Entry 1TKA (X-ray diffraction, 2.70 A resolution); this record covers chains A and B.

[Chain A (and B)]
Name: Transketolase
From: Saccharomyces cerevisiae
Notes: EC 2.2.1.1; chain B of this document is another copy of the same molecule, construct and numbering; everything in this record applies to it too
Reference sequence: P23254 (TKT1_YEAST); residues 3-680 here correspond to UniProt positions 2-679 (UniProt number = residue number - 1)
Chain sequence (678 residues; numbered 3 to 680; the number before each row is that of its first residue):
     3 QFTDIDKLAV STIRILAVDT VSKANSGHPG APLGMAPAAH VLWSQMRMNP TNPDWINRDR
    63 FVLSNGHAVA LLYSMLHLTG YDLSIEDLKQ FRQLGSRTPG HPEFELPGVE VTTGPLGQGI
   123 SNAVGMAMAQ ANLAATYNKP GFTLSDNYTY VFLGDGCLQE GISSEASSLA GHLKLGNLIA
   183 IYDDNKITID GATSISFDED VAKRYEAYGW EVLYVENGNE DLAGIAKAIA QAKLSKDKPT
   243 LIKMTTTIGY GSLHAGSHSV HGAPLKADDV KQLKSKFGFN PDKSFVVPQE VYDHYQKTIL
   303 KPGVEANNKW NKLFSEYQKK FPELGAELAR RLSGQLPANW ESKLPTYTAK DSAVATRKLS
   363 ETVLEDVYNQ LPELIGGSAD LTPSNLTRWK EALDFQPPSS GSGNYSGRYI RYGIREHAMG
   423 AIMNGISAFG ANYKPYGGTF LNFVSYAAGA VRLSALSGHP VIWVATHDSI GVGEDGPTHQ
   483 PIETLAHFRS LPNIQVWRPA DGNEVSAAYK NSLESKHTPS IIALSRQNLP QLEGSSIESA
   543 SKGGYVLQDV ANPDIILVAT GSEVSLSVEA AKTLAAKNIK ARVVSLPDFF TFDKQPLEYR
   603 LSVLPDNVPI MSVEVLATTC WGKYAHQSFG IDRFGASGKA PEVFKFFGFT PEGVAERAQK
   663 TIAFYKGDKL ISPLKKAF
Metal / ion sites: Ca2+: Asp157, Asn187, Ile189 (together with 3'-deazo-thiamin diphosphate)
Residues lining bound ligands:
  - 3'-deazo-thiamin diphosphate, molecule 1: Ala33, His69, Gly116, Pro117, Leu118, Gly156, Asp157, Gly158, Glu162, Asp185, Asn187, Ile189, Thr190, Ile191, Ile250, His263
  - 3'-deazo-thiamin diphosphate, molecule 2: Ala381, Asp382, Leu383, Ile416, Glu418, Phe442, Phe445, Tyr448, His481

[How chain A and chain B interact]
Contacting residue pairs (208; chain A residue first):
  Ser28(A) - Glu476(B)
  Arg94(A) - Glu476(B)
  Arg94(A) - Asp477(B)  salt bridge
  Arg94(A) - Ser639(B)
  Arg94(A) - Gly640(B)  hydrogen bond (backbone-backbone)
  Gln95(A) - Ser639(B)
  Gln95(A) - Lys641(B)
  Leu96(A) - Ala638(B)  hydrophobic
  Leu96(A) - Ser639(B)  hydrogen bond (backbone-backbone)
  Leu96(A) - Gly640(B)
  Leu96(A) - Glu644(B)
  Pro101(A) - Ser639(B)
  Gly102(A) - Glu476(B)
  Gly102(A) - Ser639(B)  hydrogen bond (backbone-side chain)
  His103(A) - Asp477(B)  hydrogen bond (side chain-backbone)
  His103(A) - Thr480(B)
  His103(A) - His481(B)
  Glu105(A) - Pro479(B)
  Gly116(A) - His481(B)
  Pro117(A) - Phe445(B)  hydrophobic
  Pro117(A) - Tyr448(B)
  Pro117(A) - Thr480(B)
  Leu118(A) - Ile416(B)  hydrophobic
  Leu118(A) - Tyr448(B)  hydrogen bond (backbone-side chain)
  Gln120(A) - Tyr448(B)  hydrogen bond
  Gly158(A) - Ile416(B)
  Gln161(A) - Glu167(B)
  Gln161(A) - Gly415(B)
  Gln161(A) - Ile416(B)  hydrogen bond (side chain-backbone)
  Gln161(A) - Arg417(B)
  Glu162(A) - Ile416(B)
  Glu162(A) - Glu418(B)
  Glu162(A) - Tyr448(B)
  Gly163(A) - Gly163(B)
  Gly163(A) - Glu167(B)  hydrogen bond (backbone-side chain)
  Ser166(A) - Ser166(B)
  Glu167(A) - Gln161(B)
  Glu167(A) - Glu162(B)
  Glu167(A) - Gly163(B)  hydrogen bond (side chain-backbone)
  Ser170(A) - Glu201(B)  hydrogen bond
  His174(A) - Ser196(B)  hydrogen bond (side chain-backbone)
  His174(A) - Ile197(B)  hydrogen bond (side chain-backbone)
  His174(A) - Ser198(B)
  His174(A) - Asp200(B)  salt bridge
  Thr190(A) - Asp382(B)  hydrogen bond
  Ile191(A) - Asp382(B)  hydrogen bond (backbone-side chain)
  Ile191(A) - Leu383(B)  hydrophobic
  Ile191(A) - Pro385(B)  hydrophobic
  Asp192(A) - Asp382(B)  hydrogen bond (backbone-side chain)
  Asp192(A) - Leu383(B)  hydrogen bond (side chain-backbone)
  Asp192(A) - Thr384(B)  hydrogen bond
  Asp192(A) - Pro385(B)
  Asp192(A) - Arg413(B)  salt bridge
  Ser196(A) - His174(B)  hydrogen bond (backbone-side chain)
  Ile197(A) - His174(B)  hydrogen bond (backbone-side chain)
  Ile197(A) - Gln398(B)
  Ile197(A) - Ser404(B)
  Ile197(A) - Arg413(B)
  Ser198(A) - His174(B)
  Ser198(A) - Arg413(B)
  Ser198(A) - Gly415(B)
  Ser198(A) - Arg417(B)  hydrogen bond (backbone-side chain)
  Phe199(A) - Arg417(B)
  Asp200(A) - His174(B)  salt bridge
  Glu201(A) - Ser170(B)  hydrogen bond
  Glu201(A) - Ala209(B)
  Glu201(A) - Tyr210(B)
  Asp202(A) - Ala209(B)  hydrogen bond (backbone-backbone)
  Lys205(A) - Lys205(B)
  Lys205(A) - Glu208(B)  hydrogen bond (side chain-backbone)
  Lys205(A) - Ala209(B)
  Arg206(A) - Arg206(B)
  Arg206(A) - Ala209(B)
  Arg206(A) - Tyr210(B)
  Glu208(A) - Lys205(B)  salt bridge
  Ala209(A) - Glu201(B)
  Ala209(A) - Asp202(B)  hydrogen bond (backbone-backbone)
  Ala209(A) - Arg206(B)
  Tyr210(A) - Glu201(B)
  Tyr210(A) - Arg206(B)
  Asp382(A) - Thr190(B)  hydrogen bond
  Asp382(A) - Ile191(B)  hydrogen bond (side chain-backbone)
  Asp382(A) - Asp192(B)  hydrogen bond (side chain-backbone)
  Leu383(A) - Ile191(B)  hydrophobic
  Leu383(A) - Asp192(B)  hydrogen bond (backbone-side chain)
  Thr384(A) - Asp192(B)  hydrogen bond
  Pro385(A) - Ile191(B)  hydrophobic
  Pro385(A) - Asp192(B)
  Gln398(A) - Ile197(B)  hydrogen bond (side chain-backbone)
  Ser404(A) - Ile197(B)
  Arg413(A) - Asp192(B)  salt bridge
  Arg413(A) - Ile197(B)
  Arg413(A) - Ser198(B)
  Gly415(A) - Gln161(B)
  Gly415(A) - Ser198(B)
  Ile416(A) - Leu118(B)  hydrophobic
  Ile416(A) - Gly158(B)
  Ile416(A) - Gln161(B)  hydrogen bond (backbone-side chain)
  Ile416(A) - Glu162(B)
  Ile416(A) - Thr190(B)
  Arg417(A) - Gln161(B)
  Arg417(A) - Ser198(B)
  Glu418(A) - Glu162(B)
  Asn444(A) - Arg454(B)
  Phe445(A) - Pro117(B)  hydrophobic
  Ser447(A) - Ala450(B)
  Tyr448(A) - Pro117(B)
  Tyr448(A) - Leu118(B)  hydrogen bond (side chain-backbone)
  Tyr448(A) - Gln120(B)  hydrogen bond
  Tyr448(A) - Glu162(B)
  Tyr448(A) - Gly451(B)
  Ala450(A) - Ser447(B)
  Gly451(A) - Tyr448(B)
  Arg454(A) - Asn444(B)
  Arg454(A) - Pro479(B)  hydrogen bond (side chain-backbone)
  Arg454(A) - Gln482(B)  hydrogen bond (side chain-backbone)
  Arg454(A) - Ile484(B)
  Arg454(A) - Glu485(B)  salt bridge
  Arg454(A) - Phe636(B)
  Ala457(A) - Phe636(B)  hydrophobic
  Leu458(A) - Thr480(B)
  Leu458(A) - Phe636(B)
  Glu476(A) - Ser28(B)
  Glu476(A) - Arg94(B)  hydrogen bond (backbone-side chain)
  Glu476(A) - Gln95(B)
  Glu476(A) - Gly102(B)
  Asp477(A) - His30(B)
  Asp477(A) - Arg94(B)  salt bridge
  Asp477(A) - His103(B)  salt bridge
  Pro479(A) - Glu105(B)
  Pro479(A) - Arg454(B)  hydrogen bond (backbone-side chain)
  Pro479(A) - Leu458(B)
  Thr480(A) - His103(B)
  Thr480(A) - Thr114(B)
  His481(A) - His103(B)
  His481(A) - Gly116(B)
  Gln482(A) - Arg454(B)  hydrogen bond (backbone-side chain)
  Pro483(A) - Arg454(B)
  Ile484(A) - Arg454(B)
  Ile484(A) - Pro494(B)  hydrophobic
  Glu485(A) - Arg454(B)  salt bridge
  Glu485(A) - Ser492(B)
  Glu485(A) - Leu493(B)
  Ala488(A) - Ser492(B)
  His489(A) - His489(B)
  Ser492(A) - Glu485(B)
  Ser492(A) - Ala488(B)
  Ser492(A) - Ala619(B)
  Ser492(A) - Thr621(B)  hydrogen bond
  Leu493(A) - Glu485(B)
  Leu493(A) - Phe636(B)  hydrophobic
  Pro494(A) - Ile484(B)
  Pro494(A) - Asp634(B)
  Pro494(A) - Arg635(B)
  Pro494(A) - Phe636(B)
  Met613(A) - Phe680(B)  hydrophobic
  Ala619(A) - Ser492(B)
  Thr621(A) - Ser492(B)  hydrogen bond
  Thr621(A) - Thr621(B)
  Thr621(A) - Cys622(B)
  Gln629(A) - Lys677(B)
  Gln629(A) - Lys678(B)
  Gln629(A) - Ala679(B)  hydrogen bond (side chain-backbone)
  Gln629(A) - Phe680(B)
  Ser630(A) - Phe680(B)
  Phe631(A) - Phe680(B)  hydrophobic
  Asp634(A) - Pro494(B)
  Arg635(A) - Pro494(B)
  Phe636(A) - Arg454(B)
  Phe636(A) - Ala457(B)  hydrophobic
  Phe636(A) - Leu458(B)
  Phe636(A) - Leu493(B)  hydrophobic
  Phe636(A) - Pro494(B)
  Ser639(A) - Arg94(B)
  Ser639(A) - Gln95(B)
  Ser639(A) - Leu96(B)  hydrogen bond (backbone-backbone)
  Ser639(A) - Pro101(B)
  Ser639(A) - Gly102(B)  hydrogen bond (side chain-backbone)
  Gly640(A) - Arg94(B)
  Gly640(A) - Gln95(B)
  Gly640(A) - Leu96(B)
  Lys641(A) - Ala26(B)
  Lys641(A) - Gln95(B)
  Glu644(A) - Gln95(B)
  Glu644(A) - Leu96(B)
  Val645(A) - Leu96(B)  hydrophobic
  Arg659(A) - Phe680(B)
  Lys662(A) - Ala679(B)
  Thr663(A) - Phe680(B)
  Phe666(A) - Lys677(B)
  Phe666(A) - Ala679(B)  hydrophobic
  Asp670(A) - Lys671(B)  salt bridge
  Asp670(A) - Ile673(B)
  Lys671(A) - Asp670(B)  salt bridge
  Lys677(A) - Gln629(B)  hydrogen bond (backbone-side chain)
  Lys677(A) - Phe666(B)
  Lys678(A) - Gln629(B)
  Lys678(A) - Phe666(B)
  Ala679(A) - Gln629(B)  hydrogen bond (backbone-side chain)
  Ala679(A) - Lys662(B)
  Ala679(A) - Thr663(B)
  Ala679(A) - Phe666(B)  hydrophobic
  Phe680(A) - Met613(B)  hydrophobic
  Phe680(A) - Gln629(B)
  Phe680(A) - Ser630(B)
  Phe680(A) - Arg659(B)
  Phe680(A) - Lys662(B)
  Phe680(A) - Thr663(B)
Interface residues without a listed pair, chain A (103 interface residues in all): His30, Gly97, Thr114, Thr115, His419, Leu455, Arg491, His628, Phe648, Ile673
Interface residues without a listed pair, chain B (104 interface residues in all): Gly97, Phe199, His419, Leu455, Pro483, Arg491, Phe631, Val645, Phe648

[Overview]
103 residues of chain A face 104 of chain B across their interface, with 45 hydrogen bonds and 12 salt
bridges. Among the polar pairs are Arg94(A)-Asp477(B), His174(A)-Asp200(B) and Asp192(A)-Arg413(B). Chain A
binds 3'-deazo-thiamin diphosphate. Asp157(A), Asn187(A) and Ile189(A) form the Ca2+ site.
Both chains are Transketolase (Saccharomyces cerevisiae). Entry 1TKA (Specificity of coenzyme binding in
thiamin diphosphate dependent enzymes: crystal structures of yeast transketolase in complex ...) was
determined by X-ray diffraction, deposited together with 1TKB and 1TKC.
